Entry 7PF3 (electron microscopy, 4.00 A resolution); this record covers chains m and J of the 11 polymer chains in the assembly.

== Chain m ==
Name: Histone H2A type 1-B/E
From: Homo sapiens
UniProt: P04908 (H2A1B_HUMAN); residues 0-129 here correspond to UniProt positions 1-130 (UniProt number = residue number + 1)
Amino-acid sequence (147 residues; numbered -17 to 129; the number before each row is that of its first residue; numbers below 1 keep their minus sign (His-17 is residue -17)):
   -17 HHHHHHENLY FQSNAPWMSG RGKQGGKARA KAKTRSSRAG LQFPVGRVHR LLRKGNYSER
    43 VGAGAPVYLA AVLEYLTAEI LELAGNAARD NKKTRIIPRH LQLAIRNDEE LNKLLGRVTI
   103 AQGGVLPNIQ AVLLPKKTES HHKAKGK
Disordered / not traced: -17 to 9, 119-129
Construct notes: expression tag (-17 to -1)
UniProt features mapped onto this chain:
  - modified residue: Ser1 (N-acetylserine), Arg3 (Citrulline), Lys5 (N6-(2-hydroxyisobutyryl)lysine), Lys9 (N6-(2-hydroxyisobutyryl)lysine), Lys13 (N6-(beta-hydroxybutyryl)lysine), Lys36 (N6-(2-hydroxyisobutyryl)lysine), Lys74 (N6-(2-hydroxyisobutyryl)lysine), Lys75 (N6-(2-hydroxyisobutyryl)lysine), Lys95 (N6-(2-hydroxyisobutyryl)lysine), Gln104 (N5-methylglutamine), Lys118 (N6-(2-hydroxyisobutyryl)lysine), Lys119 (N6-crotonyllysine), Thr120 (Phosphothreonine), Lys125 (N6-crotonyllysine)
  - cross-link (Glycyl lysine isopeptide (Lys-Gly)): Lys13 (interchain with G-Cter in ubiquitin), Lys15 (interchain with G-Cter in ubiquitin), Lys119 (interchain with G-Cter in ubiquitin)

== Chain J ==
Molecule: 167-nt DNA strand
From: synthetic construct
Sequence (167 nucleotides; numbered 11 to 177; the number before each row is that of its first residue):
    11 TACTTACATG ACAGGATGTA TATATCTGAC ACGTGCCTGG AGACTAGGGA GTAATCCCCT
    71 TGGCGGTTAA AACGCGGGGG ACAGCGCGTA CGTGCGTTTA AGCGGTGCTA GAGCTGTCTA
   131 CGACCAATTG AGCGGCCTCG GCACCGGGAT TCTCCAGGCG GCCAGTG

== Chain m / chain J interface ==
Residue-residue contacts (18):
  Arg11(m) - DA137(J)  hydrogen bond to the base
  Arg11(m) - DT138(J)  hydrogen bond to the sugar
  Arg29(m) - DG142(J)  hydrogen bond to the phosphate
  Arg29(m) - DC143(J)  salt bridge to the phosphate
  His31(m) - DA133(J)  salt bridge to the phosphate
  Glu41(m) - DA133(J)  sugar contact
  Arg42(m) - DG132(J)  hydrogen bond to the sugar
  Arg42(m) - DA133(J)  phosphate contact
  Val43(m) - DG132(J)  sugar contact
  Val43(m) - DA133(J)  hydrogen bond to the phosphate
  Gly44(m) - DG132(J)  phosphate contact
  Ala45(m) - DG132(J)  hydrogen bond to the phosphate
  Lys75(m) - DC152(J)  phosphate contact
  Lys75(m) - DA153(J)  salt bridge to the phosphate
  Thr76(m) - DG151(J)  hydrogen bond to the phosphate
  Thr76(m) - DC152(J)  hydrogen bond to the phosphate
  Arg77(m) - DG151(J)  hydrogen bond to the sugar
  Arg77(m) - DC152(J)  hydrogen bond to the phosphate
Also at the interface, not in a pair above, chain m (14 interface residues in all): Ala14, Thr16, Arg35
Also at the interface, not in a pair above, chain J (12 interface residues in all): DC131, DG140, DA141

== In short ==
14 residues of chain m face 12 of chain J across their interface, with 10 hydrogen bonds and 3 salt bridges.
Polar contacts include Arg11(m)-DA137(J), Arg11(m)-DT138(J) and Arg42(m)-DG132(J).
Here chain m is Histone H2A type 1-B/E (Homo sapiens) and chain J is a 167-nt DNA strand (synthetic
construct). Entry 7PF3 (Nucleosome 4 of the 4x187 nucleosome array containing H1) was determined by electron
microscopy (same publication as 7PET, 7PEU, 7PEV, 7PEW, 7PEX, 7PEY and 16 further entries).
